PDB entry 7RNG | X-ray diffraction, 2.55 A resolution | chains A and C of the 6 polymer chains in the assembly

== Chain A (and C) ==
Molecule: Caspase-3 subunit p17
Source organism: Homo sapiens
Notes: chain C of this document is another copy of the same molecule, construct and numbering; everything in this record applies to it too
UniProtKB: P42574 (CASP3_HUMAN); numbering as in UniProt (aligned over 34-174)
Chain sequence (141 residues; numbered 34 to 174; the number before each row is that of its first residue):
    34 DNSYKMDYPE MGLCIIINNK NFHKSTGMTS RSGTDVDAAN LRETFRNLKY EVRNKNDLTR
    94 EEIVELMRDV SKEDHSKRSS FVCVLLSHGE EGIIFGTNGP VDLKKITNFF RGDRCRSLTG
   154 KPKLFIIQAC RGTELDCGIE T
Not modelled in the structure: 34
Curated features (UniProtKB/Swiss-Prot):
  - active site: His121, Cys163
  - modified residue: Cys163 (S-nitrosocysteine)
Reported in the primary citation:
  - binding site for Ac-ITAKD-CHO: Cys163

== Interface between chain A and chain C ==
Pairs across the interface - 9 pairs, chain A then chain C:
  Gly145(A) - Ile172(C)
  Asp146(A) - Cys170(C)
  Asp146(A) - Ile172(C)
  Arg149(A) - Ile172(C)
  Cys170(A) - Asp146(C)
  Ile172(A) - Gly145(C)
  Ile172(A) - Asp146(C)
  Ile172(A) - Arg149(C)
  Ile172(A) - Thr152(C)
Also at the interface, not in a pair above, chain A (7 interface residues in all): Thr152, Glu173
Also at the interface, not in a pair above, chain C (9 interface residues in all): Arg144, Gly171, Thr174

== Overview ==
7 residues of chain A and 9 residues of chain C are in contact. Curated annotation (UniProt) lists active-site
residues His121(A) and Cys163(A) on chain A. From the paper: a binding site for Ac-ITAKD-CHO at Cys163(A).
Both chains are Caspase-3 subunit p17 (Homo sapiens). Entry 7RNG (Crystal structure of caspase-3 with
inhibitor Ac-ITAKD-CHO) was determined by X-ray diffraction (same publication as 7RNA, 7USO, 7USP and 7USQ).
